Entry 6L47 (electron microscopy, 3.50 A resolution); this record covers chains A and B.

[Chain A (and B)]
Molecule: Sterol O-acyltransferase 1
From: Homo sapiens
Notes: EC 2.3.1.26; chain B of this document is another copy of the same molecule, construct and numbering; everything in this record applies to it too
Reference sequence: P35610 (SOAT1_HUMAN); the author numbering skips numbers that UniProt does not, so the offset changes along the chain: 66-531 = UniProt 66-531; 534-552 = UniProt 532-550
Chain sequence (485 residues; each row starts with the number of its first residue; note: 2 numbers in that range are skipped by the numbering (no residue carries them; nothing is unmodelled there)):
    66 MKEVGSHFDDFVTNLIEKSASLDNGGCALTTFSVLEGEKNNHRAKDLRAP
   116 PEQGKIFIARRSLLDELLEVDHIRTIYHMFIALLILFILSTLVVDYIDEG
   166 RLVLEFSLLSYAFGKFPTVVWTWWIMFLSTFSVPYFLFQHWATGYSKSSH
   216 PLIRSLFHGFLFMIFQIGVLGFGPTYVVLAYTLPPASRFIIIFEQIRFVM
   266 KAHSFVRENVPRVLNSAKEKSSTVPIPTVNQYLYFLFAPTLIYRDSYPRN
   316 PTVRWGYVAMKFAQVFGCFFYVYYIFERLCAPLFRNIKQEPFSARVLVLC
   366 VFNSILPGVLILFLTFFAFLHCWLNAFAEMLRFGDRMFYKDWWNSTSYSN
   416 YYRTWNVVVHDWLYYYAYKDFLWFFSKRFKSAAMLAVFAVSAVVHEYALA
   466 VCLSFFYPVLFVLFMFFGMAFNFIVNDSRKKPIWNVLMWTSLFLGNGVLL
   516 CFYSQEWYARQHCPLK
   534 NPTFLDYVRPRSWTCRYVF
Disordered / not traced: 66-117, 489-496, 534-538, 549-552
Disulfide bonds: C365-C516, C528-C548
Ligand contacts: CI-976 (E5L; 2,2-dimethyl-N-(2,4,6-trimethoxyphenyl)dodecanamide): I376, L377, T380, F384, Y416, Y417, W420, N421, V424, H460, N511, L514, L515
From the paper describing this entry:
  - self-association interface (contacts with another copy of this molecule); pairs are residue here / residue on that copy: V158-V363, V159-V363, M144, A147, L148, L151, I370, I370, F378, F378, V501, V501, W504, W504, F508, F508
  - mutagenesis - T140R, A147F, W407A (greater than 90%), S414C (greater than 90%), Y416A (greater than 90%), Y417A (greater than 90%), R418A (greater than 90%), W420A (greater than 90%), N421A (greater than 90%): decreased catalytic activity
  - mutagenesis - H460N: abolished catalytic activity
  - catalytic residues: H460 (citing earlier work)
  - binding site for CI-976: L377, F384, Y416, Y417, W420, N421, V424, H460, L515
  - mutagenesis - N421A, H460A, H460N: decreased stability in response to CI-976
  - mutagenesis - S410C: unchanged catalytic activity
  - binding site for cholesterol: L129, L132, L133, F145, C333, F382, W408

[Chain A / chain B interface]
Residue-residue contacts (55):
  L132(A) with H137(B)
  D136(A) with N409(B)
  H137(A) with L132(B); W408(B), hydrogen bond; N409(B)
  T140(A) with W408(B); N409(B), hydrogen bond; N500(B); W504(B)
  I141(A) with I141(B), hydrophobic
  H143(A) with N500(B); V501(B)
  M144(A) with F378(B), hydrophobic; W504(B), hydrophobic; F508(B), hydrophobic
  I146(A) with V501(B), hydrophobic
  A147(A) with V501(B); W504(B), hydrophobic; T505(B)
  I150(A) with V501(B), hydrophobic
  L151(A) with F367(B), hydrophobic; I370(B), hydrophobic; F508(B), hydrophobic
  F152(A) with F367(B), hydrophobic
  V158(A) with V363(B), hydrophobic
  V159(A) with R360(B); V363(B), hydrophobic
  I162(A) with A359(B), hydrophobic; R360(B)
  A359(A) with I162(B), hydrophobic
  R360(A) with V159(B); I162(B)
  V363(A) with V158(B), hydrophobic; V159(B), hydrophobic
  F367(A) with L151(B), hydrophobic; F152(B), hydrophobic
  I370(A) with L151(B), hydrophobic
  F378(A) with M144(B), hydrophobic
  W408(A) with H137(B), hydrogen bond; T140(B)
  N409(A) with D136(B); H137(B); T140(B), hydrogen bond
  N500(A) with T140(B); H143(B)
  V501(A) with H143(B); I146(B), hydrophobic; A147(B); I150(B), hydrophobic
  W504(A) with T140(B); M144(B), hydrophobic; A147(B), hydrophobic
  T505(A) with A147(B)
  F508(A) with M144(B), hydrophobic; L151(B), hydrophobic
Other interface residues (no listed pair), chain A (37 interface residues in all): I138, L148, S155, D163, R343, L364, D406, P497, L509
Other interface residues (no listed pair), chain B (37 interface residues in all): I138, L148, S155, D163, R343, L364, D406, P497, L509
From the paper, about this interface:
  - hot spots on chain A (mutagenesis) - T140R, A147F, L151W, V159W: decreased binding to another copy of this molecule

[Overview]
Chain A and chain B each contribute 37 residues to their interface, with 4 hydrogen bonds. Among the polar
pairs are H137(A)-W408(B) and T140(A)-N409(B). Ligands of chain A: CI-976. From the paper: the catalytic
residue H460(A); T140R, A147F and W407A of chain A, among others, reduce catalytic activity; 14 substitutions
were tested in all.
Both chains are Sterol O-acyltransferase 1 (Homo sapiens). Entry 6L47 (Structure of the human sterol
O-acyltransferase 1 in complex with CI-976) was determined by electron microscopy together with 6L48 from the
same study.
